PDB entry 7ARM | electron microscopy, 3.60 A resolution | chains C and D of the 6 polymer chains in the assembly

== Chain C ==
Protein: Lipoprotein-releasing ABC transporter permease subunit LolC
From: Escherichia coli (strain K12)
Reference sequence: A0A4S5ATA9 (A0A4S5ATA9_ECOLI); residue numbers follow UniProt; this construct covers 1-399
Amino-acid sequence (399 residues; numbered 1 to 399; the number before each row is that of its first residue):
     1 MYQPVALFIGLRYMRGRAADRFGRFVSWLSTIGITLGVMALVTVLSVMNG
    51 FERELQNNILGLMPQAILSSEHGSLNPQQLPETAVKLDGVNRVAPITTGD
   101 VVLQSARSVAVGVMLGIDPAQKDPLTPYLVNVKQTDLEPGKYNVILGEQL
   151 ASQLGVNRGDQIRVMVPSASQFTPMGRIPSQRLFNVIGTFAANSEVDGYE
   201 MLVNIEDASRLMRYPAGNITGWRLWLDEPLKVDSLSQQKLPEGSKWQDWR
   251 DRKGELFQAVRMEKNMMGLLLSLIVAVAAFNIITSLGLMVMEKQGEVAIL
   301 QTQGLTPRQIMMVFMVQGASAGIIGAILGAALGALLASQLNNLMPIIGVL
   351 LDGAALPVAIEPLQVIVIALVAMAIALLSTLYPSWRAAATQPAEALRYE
Disordered / not traced: 1, 213-216, 398-399
Ligand contacts: lipoprotein (Z41; (2S)-3-hydroxypropane-1,2-diyl dihexadecanoate): Met39, Thr43, Val44, Val47, Met48, Phe51, Glu263, Met266, Met267, Leu270, Leu273, Leu336

== Chain D ==
Protein: Lipoprotein-releasing system ATP-binding protein LolD
From: Escherichia coli (strain K12)
Notes: EC 7.6.2.-
Reference sequence: P75957 (LOLD_ECOLI); numbering as in UniProt (aligned over 1-233)
Amino-acid sequence (241 residues; numbered 1 to 241; the number before each row is that of its first residue):
     1 MNKILLQCDNLCKRYQEGSVQTDVLHNVSFSVGEGEMMAIVGSSGSGKST
    51 LLHLLGGLDTPTSGDVIFNGQPMSKLSSAAKAELRNQKLGFIYQFHHLLP
   101 DFTALENVAMPLLIGKKKPAEINSRALEMLKAVGLDHRANHRPSELSGGE
   151 RQRVAIARALVNNPRLVLADEPTGNLDARNADSIFQLLGELNRLQGTAFL
   201 VVTHDLQLAKRMSRQLEMRDGRLTAELSLMGAEHHHHHHHH
Disordered / not traced: 1-2, 227-241
Sequence notes: expression tag (234-241)
UniProt features mapped onto this chain:
  - binding site (ATP): Gly42 to Ser49
  - mutagenesis: Gly42 (G42D: Loss of lipoprotein release when overexpressed)

== Chain C / chain D interface ==
Pairs across the interface - 41 pairs, chain C then chain D:
  Gln3(C) - Leu113(D)
  Ala6(C) - Leu113(D)
  Ile9(C) - Phe102(D)
  Tyr13(C) - Asp101(D)
  Tyr13(C) - Phe102(D)  hydrophobic
  Tyr13(C) - Glu106(D)  hydrogen bond
  Met14(C) - Asp101(D)
  Lys293(C) - Asp101(D)  salt bridge
  Glu296(C) - Leu98(D)
  Glu296(C) - Leu99(D)
  Glu296(C) - Pro100(D)
  Ile299(C) - Tyr93(D)  hydrophobic
  Ile299(C) - His97(D)
  Ile299(C) - Leu99(D)  hydrophobic
  Ile299(C) - Arg158(D)
  Leu300(C) - Met110(D)  hydrophobic
  Gln301(C) - Leu58(D)
  Gln301(C) - Arg85(D)  hydrogen bond (backbone-side chain)
  Thr302(C) - Leu58(D)
  Thr302(C) - Arg85(D)
  Thr302(C) - Phe91(D)
  Gln303(C) - Asn86(D)
  Gln303(C) - Met110(D)
  Gln303(C) - Pro111(D)
  Gln303(C) - Ile114(D)
  Gln303(C) - Arg158(D)
  Gly304(C) - Ala82(D)
  Gly304(C) - Arg85(D)
  Gly304(C) - Asn86(D)  hydrogen bond (backbone-side chain)
  Gly304(C) - Ile114(D)
  Leu305(C) - Ala82(D)
  Leu305(C) - Arg85(D)  hydrogen bond (backbone-side chain)
  Leu305(C) - Ile114(D)  hydrophobic
  Thr306(C) - Ala82(D)
  Pro307(C) - Ser78(D)
  Gln391(C) - Leu58(D)
  Gln391(C) - Asp59(D)
  Ala393(C) - His53(D)
  Ala393(C) - Asp59(D)
  Arg397(C) - His53(D)
  Arg397(C) - Phe95(D)
Also at the interface, not in a pair above, chain C (26 interface residues in all): Tyr2, Gly10, Arg17, Gly295, Pro392, Glu394, Leu396
Also at the interface, not in a pair above, chain D (25 interface residues in all): Tyr15, Arg142, Ser144

== Summary ==
26 residues of chain C face 25 of chain D across their interface; the contacts include 4 hydrogen bonds and 1
salt bridge. Among the polar pairs are Lys293(C)-Asp101(D), Tyr13(C)-Glu106(D) and Gln301(C)-Arg85(D). Ligands
of chain C: lipoprotein.
Here chain C is Lipoprotein-releasing ABC transporter permease subunit LolC and chain D is
Lipoprotein-releasing system ATP-binding protein LolD, both from Escherichia coli (strain K12). Entry 7ARM
(LolCDE in complex with lipoprotein and LolA) was determined by electron microscopy together with 7ARH, 7ARI,
7ARJ, 7ARK and 7ARL from the same study.
